PDB entry 1NVR | X-ray diffraction, 1.80 A resolution | chains A and B

== Chain A ==
Protein: Serine/threonine-protein kinase Chk1
From: Homo sapiens
Notes: EC 2.7.1.-; fragment: chk1kd (residues 1-289)
Reference sequence: O14757 (CHK1_HUMAN); residue numbers follow UniProt; this construct covers 1-289
Chain sequence (289 residues; numbered 1 to 289; the number before each row is that of its first residue):
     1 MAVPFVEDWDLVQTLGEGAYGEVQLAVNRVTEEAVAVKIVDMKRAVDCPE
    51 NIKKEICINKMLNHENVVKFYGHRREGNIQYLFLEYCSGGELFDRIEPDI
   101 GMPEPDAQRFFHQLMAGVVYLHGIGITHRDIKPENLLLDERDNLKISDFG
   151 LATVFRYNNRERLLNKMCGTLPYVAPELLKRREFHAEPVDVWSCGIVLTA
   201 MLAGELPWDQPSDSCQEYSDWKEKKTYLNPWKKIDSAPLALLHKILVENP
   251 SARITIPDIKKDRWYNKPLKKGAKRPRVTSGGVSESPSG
Disordered / not traced: 1-2, 44-50, 274-289
UniProt features mapped onto this chain:
  - active site: D130 (Proton acceptor)
  - binding site (ATP): L15 to V23, K38
  - modified residue (Phosphoserine): S280, S286
  - cross-link: K132 (Glycyl lysine isopeptide (Lys-Gly) (interchain with G-Cter in ubiquitin))
Small-molecule neighbours: staurosporine (STU): L15, G16, Y20, V23, A36, K38, E55, V68, L84, E85, Y86, C87, G90, E91, E134, N135, L137, S147, D148

== Chain B ==
Protein: Peptide ASVSA
Chain sequence (5 residues; numbered 301 to 305; the number before each row is that of its first residue):
   301 ASVSA

== Chain A / chain B interface ==
Residue-residue contacts - 13 pairs, chain A then chain B:
  E7(A) with V303(B); S304(B); A305(B), hydrogen bond (backbone-backbone)
  D8(A) with V303(B)
  W9(A) with S302(B); V303(B), hydrogen bond (backbone-backbone); A305(B)
  D10(A) with A301(B)
  L11(A) with A301(B), hydrogen bond (backbone-backbone); V303(B), hydrophobic
  R74(A) with S304(B), hydrogen bond
  Y81(A) with V303(B), hydrophobic
  F83(A) with S304(B)
Other interface residues (no listed pair), chain A (9 interface residues in all): E76

== Summary ==
Chain A and chain B form an interface of 9 and 5 residues respectively, with 4 hydrogen bonds. Among the polar
pairs are R74(A)-S304(B), E7(A)-A305(B) and W9(A)-V303(B). Ligands of chain A: staurosporine. From UniProt:
active-site residue D130(A) and 10 ATP-binding residues on chain A.
Chain A is Serine/threonine-protein kinase Chk1 (Homo sapiens) and chain B is Peptide ASVSA; the structure,
The Complex Structure Of Checkpoint Kinase Chk1/Staurosporine, was determined by X-ray diffraction, deposited
together with 1NVQ and 1NVS.
